PDB entry 8FYZ | X-ray diffraction, 3.40 A resolution | chain A

[Chain A]
Name: Poly [ADP-ribose] polymerase 1, processed C-terminus
Source organism: Homo sapiens
Notes: fragment: ADP-ribosyltransferase (ART) domain
UniProtKB: P09874 (PARP1_HUMAN); the construct has insertions or renumbered stretches relative to UniProt, so the offset changes along the chain: 763-779 = UniProt 661-677; 788-1012 = UniProt 788-1012
Amino-acid sequence (271 residues; each row starts with the number of its first residue):
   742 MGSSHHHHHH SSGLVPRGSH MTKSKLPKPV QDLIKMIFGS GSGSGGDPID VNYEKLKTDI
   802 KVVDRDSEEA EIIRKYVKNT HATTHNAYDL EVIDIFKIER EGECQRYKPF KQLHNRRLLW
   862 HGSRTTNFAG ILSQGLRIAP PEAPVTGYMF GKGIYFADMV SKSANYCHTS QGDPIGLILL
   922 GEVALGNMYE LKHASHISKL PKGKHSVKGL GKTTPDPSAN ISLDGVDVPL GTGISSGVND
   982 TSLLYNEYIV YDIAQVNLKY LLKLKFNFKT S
Not modelled in the structure: 742-764, 781-788, 1010-1012
Differences from the reference sequence: initiating methionine (742); expression tag (743-762); linker (780-787)
Ligand contacts: YNQ ((2P)-2-{3-[(4R)-3-(trifluoromethyl)-5,6-dihydro[1,2,4]triazolo[4,3-a]pyrazine-7(8H)-carbonyl]phenyl}-1H-benzimidazole-4-carboxamide): Trp-861, His-862, Gly-863, Ser-864, Asn-868, Ile-872, Leu-877, Arg-878, Gly-888, Tyr-889, Tyr-896, Phe-897, Ala-898, Lys-903, Ser-904, Tyr-907, Glu-988
Curated features (UniProtKB/Swiss-Prot):
  - active site: Glu-988 (For poly [ADP-ribose] polymerase activity)
  - binding site (NAD(+)): His-862 to Ser-864, Gly-871, Arg-878, Ser-904

[Summary]
Chain A binds compound YNQ. UniProt lists active-site residue Glu-988 and 6 NAD+-binding residues.
Chain A is Poly [ADP-ribose] polymerase 1, processed C-terminus (Homo sapiens); the structure, Crystal
structure of human PARP1 ART domain bound to inhibitor UKTT10 (compound 13), was determined by X-ray
diffraction (same publication as 8FYY, 8FZ1 and 8G0H).
